Entry 5L5H (X-ray diffraction, 2.60 A resolution); this record covers chains H and Z of the 28 polymer chains in the assembly.

[Chain H]
Molecule: Proteasome subunit beta type-2
Organism: Saccharomyces cerevisiae (strain ATCC 204508 / S288c)
Notes: EC 3.4.25.1
Reference sequence: P25043 (PSB2_YEAST); residues 1-232 here correspond to UniProt positions 30-261 (UniProt number = residue number + 29)
Sequence (232 residues; each row starts with the number of its first residue):
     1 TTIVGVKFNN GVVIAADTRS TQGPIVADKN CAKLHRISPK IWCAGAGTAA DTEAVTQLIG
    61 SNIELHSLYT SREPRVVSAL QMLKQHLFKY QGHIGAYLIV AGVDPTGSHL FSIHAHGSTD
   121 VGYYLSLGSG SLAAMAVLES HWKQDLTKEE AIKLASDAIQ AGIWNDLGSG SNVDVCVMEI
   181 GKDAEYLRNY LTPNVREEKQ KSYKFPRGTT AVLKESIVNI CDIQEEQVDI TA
Disordered / not traced: 227-232
UniProt features mapped onto this chain:
  - active site: Thr1 (Nucleophile)

[Chain Z]
Molecule: Proteasome subunit beta type-6, Proteasome subunit beta type-1
Organism: Saccharomyces cerevisiae (strain ATCC 204508 / S288c)
Notes: EC 3.4.25.1
Reference sequence: chimeric construct of P23724, P20618: residues 1-96 from P23724 (PSB6_YEAST) positions 20-115 (UniProt number = residue number + 19); residues 97-111 from P20618 positions 124-138 (UniProt number = residue number + 27); residues 112-117 from P23724 (PSB6_YEAST) positions 131-136 (UniProt number = residue number + 19); residues 118-133 from P20618 positions 145-160 (UniProt number = residue number + 27); residues 134-222 from P23724 (PSB6_YEAST) positions 153-241 (UniProt number = residue number + 19)
Sequence (222 residues; row label = number of the first residue in the row):
     1 QFNPYGDNGG TILGIAGEDF AVLAGDTRNI TDYSINSRYE PKVFDCGDNI VMSANGFAAD
    61 GDALVKRFKN SVKWYHFDHN DKKLSINSAA RNIQHLLYSR RFFPYYVYNI IAGLDEDGKG
   121 AVYSFDPVGS YQREQCRAGG AAASLIMPFL DNQVNFKNQY EPGTNGKVKK PLKYLSVEEV
   181 IKLVRDSFTS ATERHIQVGD GLEILIVTKD GVRKEFYELK RD
Metal / ion sites: Mg2+: Thr192, Val198
Ligand contacts: PR-924 (39V; N-[(3-methyl-1H-inden-2-yl)carbonyl]-D-alanyl-N-[(2S,4R)-5-hydroxy-4-methyl-3-oxo-1-phenylpentan-2-yl]-L-tryptophanamide): Ser124, Asp126, Ser130, Tyr131, Gln132, Glu134, Arg137
UniProt features mapped onto this chain:
  - modified residue: Tyr123 (Phosphotyrosine)

[Interface between chain H and chain Z]
Contacting residue pairs - 60 pairs, chain H then chain Z:
  Arg19(H) - Ile196(Z)
  Arg19(H) - Asp222(Z)  salt bridge
  Pro24(H) - Arg194(Z)
  Pro24(H) - His195(Z)
  Pro24(H) - Ile196(Z)  hydrogen bond (backbone-backbone)
  Ile25(H) - Arg194(Z)
  Ile25(H) - His195(Z)
  Val26(H) - Glu193(Z)
  Val26(H) - Arg194(Z)  hydrogen bond (backbone-backbone)
  Val26(H) - Ile196(Z)  hydrophobic
  Ala27(H) - Arg194(Z)  hydrogen bond (backbone-side chain)
  Lys29(H) - Glu193(Z)  salt bridge
  Lys29(H) - Arg194(Z)
  Ile163(H) - Asp222(Z)
  Trp164(H) - Ile35(Z)
  Trp164(H) - Arg38(Z)  hydrogen bond (backbone-side chain)
  Trp164(H) - Arg221(Z)
  Trp164(H) - Asp222(Z)
  Asn165(H) - Tyr33(Z)
  Asn165(H) - Arg38(Z)
  Asp166(H) - Tyr33(Z)
  Asp166(H) - Asp222(Z)
  Leu167(H) - Arg28(Z)
  Leu167(H) - Ile30(Z)  hydrophobic
  Leu167(H) - Asp32(Z)
  Leu167(H) - Tyr33(Z)  hydrogen bond (backbone-backbone)
  Leu167(H) - Ile35(Z)  hydrophobic
  Leu167(H) - Ile196(Z)
  Gly168(H) - Tyr33(Z)
  Ser169(H) - Asp222(Z)
  Gly170(H) - Asp222(Z)
  Ser171(H) - Asp222(Z)  hydrogen bond (backbone-side chain)
  Asn194(H) - Lys220(Z)  hydrogen bond (backbone-side chain)
  Asn194(H) - Asp222(Z)
  Arg196(H) - Thr189(Z)
  Arg196(H) - Ser190(Z)
  Arg196(H) - Glu193(Z)
  Glu197(H) - Arg185(Z)  salt bridge
  Lys199(H) - Asp186(Z)
  Gln200(H) - Lys182(Z)
  Gln200(H) - Arg185(Z)
  Gln200(H) - Asp186(Z)  hydrogen bond (backbone-side chain)
  Lys201(H) - Glu179(Z)
  Lys201(H) - Asp186(Z)  hydrogen bond (backbone-side chain)
  Tyr203(H) - Phe149(Z)  hydrophobic
  Tyr203(H) - Gln153(Z)
  Tyr203(H) - Leu183(Z)
  Tyr203(H) - Asp186(Z)  hydrogen bond
  Phe205(H) - Asn152(Z)
  Phe205(H) - Gln153(Z)
  Phe205(H) - Gln159(Z)
  Pro206(H) - Pro162(Z)  hydrophobic
  Arg207(H) - Pro162(Z)
  Gly208(H) - Pro162(Z)
  Thr209(H) - Asn158(Z)
  Thr209(H) - Gln159(Z)
  Thr209(H) - Tyr160(Z)  hydrogen bond (backbone-backbone)
  Ala211(H) - Tyr160(Z)  hydrophobic
  Ala211(H) - Gly166(Z)
  Val212(H) - Asn165(Z)
Interface residues without a listed pair, chain H (34 interface residues in all): Thr21, Gly23, Asp28, Val195, Thr210
Interface residues without a listed pair, chain Z (33 interface residues in all): Ser34, Leu145, Glu161, Glu218

[Summary]
The interface between chain H and chain Z involves 34 residues on one side and 33 on the other, with 11
hydrogen bonds and 3 salt bridges. Among the polar pairs are Arg19(H)-Asp222(Z), Lys29(H)-Glu193(Z) and
Glu197(H)-Arg185(Z). Chain Z binds PR-924.
Here chain H is Proteasome subunit beta type-2 and chain Z is Proteasome subunit beta type-6, Proteasome
subunit beta type-1, both from Saccharomyces cerevisiae (strain ATCC 204508 / S288c). Entry 5L5H (Yeast 20S
proteasome with human beta5i (1-138) and human beta6 (97-111; 118-133) in complex with PR-924) was determined
by X-ray diffraction, deposited together with 5L52, 5L54, 5L55, 5L5A, 5L5B, 5L5D and 30 further entries.
